7XK7 - chains A and F of the 6 polymer chains in the assembly; structure by electron microscopy, 2.90 A resolution.

[Chain A]
Name: Na(+)-translocating NADH-quinone reductase subunit A
Source organism: Vibrio cholerae O395
Notes: EC 7.2.1.1
UniProtKB: A5F5X1 (NQRA_VIBC3); residues 1-446 here = UniProt positions 1-446
Chain sequence (446 residues; row label = number of the first residue in the row):
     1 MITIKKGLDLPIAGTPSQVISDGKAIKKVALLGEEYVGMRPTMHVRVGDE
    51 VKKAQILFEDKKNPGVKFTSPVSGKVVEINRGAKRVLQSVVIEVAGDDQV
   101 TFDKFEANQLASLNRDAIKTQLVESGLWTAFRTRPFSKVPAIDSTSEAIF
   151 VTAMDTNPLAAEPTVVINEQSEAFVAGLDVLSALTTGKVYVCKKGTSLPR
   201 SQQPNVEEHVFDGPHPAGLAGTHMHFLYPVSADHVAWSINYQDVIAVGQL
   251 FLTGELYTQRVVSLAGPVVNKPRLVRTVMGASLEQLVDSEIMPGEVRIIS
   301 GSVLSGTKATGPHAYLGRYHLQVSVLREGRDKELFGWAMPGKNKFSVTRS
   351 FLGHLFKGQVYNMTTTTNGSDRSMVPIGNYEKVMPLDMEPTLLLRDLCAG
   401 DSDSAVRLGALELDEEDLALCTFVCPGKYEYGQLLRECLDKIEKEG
What the authors report for this chain:
  - binding site for Korormicin: W337

[Chain F]
Name: Na(+)-translocating NADH-quinone reductase subunit F
Source organism: Vibrio cholerae O395
Notes: EC 7.2.1.1
UniProtKB: A5F5Y4 (NQRF_VIBC3); residues 1-408 here = UniProt positions 1-408
Chain sequence (414 residues; row label = number of the first residue in the row):
     1 MSTIIFGVVMFTLIILALVLVILFAKSKLVPTGDITISINGDPEKAIVTQ
    51 PGGKLLTALAGAGVFVSSACGGGGSCGQCRVKIKSGGGDILPTELDHISK
   101 GEAREGERLACQVAVKADMDLELPEEIFGVKKWECTVISNDNKATFIKEL
   151 KLAIPDGESVPFRAGGYIQIEAPAHHVKYADFDVPEKYRGDWDKFNLFRY
   201 ESKVDEPIIRAYSMANYPEEFGIIMLNVRIATPPPNNPNVPPGQMSSYIW
   251 SLKAGDKCTISGPFGEFFAKDTDAEMVFIGGGAGMAPMRSHIFDQLKRLK
   301 SKRKMSYWYGARSKREMFYVEDFDGLAAENDNFVWHCALSDPQPEDNWTG
   351 YTGFIHNVLYENYLKDHEAPEDCEYYMCGPPMMNAAVINMLKNLGVEEEN
   401 ILLDDFGGHHHHHH
Unresolved in the structure: 409-414
Construct notes: expression tag (409-414)
Metal / ion sites: 2Fe-2S cluster Fe: S75, G77
Small-molecule neighbours:
  - FAD (flavin-adenine dinucleotide): Y167, R210, A211, Y212, S213, N227, V228, R229, A231, T232, P233, P234, V240, P241, P242, G243, Q244, M245, S246, S247, A283, A286, F406, G407
  - 2Fe-2S cluster (FES): A69, C70, G72, G73, G74, S75, C76, G77, C79, L109, C111, Q112
UniProt features mapped onto this chain:
  - binding site ([2Fe-2S] cluster): C70, C76, C79, C111
  - mutagenesis: C70 (C70A: Loss of the 2Fe-2S center, but does not affect flavin content. Exhibits very low NADH:quinone oxidoreductase activity), C76 (C76A: Loss of the 2Fe-2S center, but does not affect flavin content. Exhibits very low NADH:quinone oxidoreductase activity), C79 (C79A: Loss of the 2Fe-2S center, but does not affect flavin content. Exhibits very low NADH:quinone oxidoreductase activity), C111 (C111A: Loss of the 2Fe-2S center, but does not affect flavin content. Exhibits very low NADH:quinone oxidoreductase activity), R210 (R210L: Decreases flavin content, but does not affect the 2Fe-2S center. Exhibits very low NADH:quinone oxidoreductase activity), Y212 (Y212L: Decreases flavin content, but does not affect the 2Fe-2S center. Exhibits very low NADH:quinone oxidoreductase activity), S246 (S246A: Decreases flavin content, but does not affect the 2Fe-2S center. Exhibits very low NADH:quinone oxidoreductase activity)

[Chain A / chain F interface]
Residue-residue contacts - 17 pairs, chain A then chain F:
  R40(A) with E397(F), salt bridge
  R46(A) with E368(F)
  K61(A) with E371(F); D372(F), salt bridge; E399(F)
  K62(A) with E399(F)
  R81(A) with E371(F), salt bridge
  K84(A) with K392(F); N393(F); L394(F); G395(F)
  R85(A) with P370(F); E371(F), salt bridge; L394(F), hydrogen bond (side chain-backbone)
  E445(A) with K100(F); G101(F)
  G446(A) with G101(F)
Also at the interface, not in a pair above, chain A (12 interface residues in all): P41, T42, D403
Also at the interface, not in a pair above, chain F (13 interface residues in all): R104

[In short]
12 residues of chain A and 13 residues of chain F are in contact; the contacts include 1 hydrogen bond and 4
salt bridges. Polar contacts include R40(A)-E397(F), K61(A)-D372(F) and R81(A)-E371(F). Chain F binds 2Fe-2S
cluster and flavin-adenine dinucleotide. From the paper: a binding site for Korormicin at W337(A).
Here chain A is Na(+)-translocating NADH-quinone reductase subunit A and chain F is Na(+)-translocating
NADH-quinone reductase subunit F, both from Vibrio cholerae O395. Entry 7XK7 (Cryo-EM structure of Na+-pumping
NADH-ubiquinone oxidoreductase from Vibrio cholerae, with korormicin) was determined by electron microscopy
(same publication as 7XK3, 7XK4, 7XK5 and 7XK6).
